Entry 4HV7 (X-ray diffraction, 1.87 A resolution); this record covers chain X.

Chain X:
Protein: Ricin
From: Ricinus communis
Notes: EC 3.2.2.22
UniProtKB: P02879 (RICI_RICCO); residues 1-267 here correspond to UniProt positions 36-302 (UniProt number = residue number + 35)
Chain sequence (267 residues; row label = number of the first residue in the row):
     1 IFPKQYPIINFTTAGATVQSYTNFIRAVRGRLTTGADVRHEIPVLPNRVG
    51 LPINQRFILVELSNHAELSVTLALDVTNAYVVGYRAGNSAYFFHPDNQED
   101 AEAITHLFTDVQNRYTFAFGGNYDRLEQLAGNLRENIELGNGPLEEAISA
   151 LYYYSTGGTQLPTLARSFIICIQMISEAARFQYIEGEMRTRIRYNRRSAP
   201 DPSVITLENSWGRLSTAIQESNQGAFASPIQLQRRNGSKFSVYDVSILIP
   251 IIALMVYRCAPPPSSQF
Disordered / not traced: 1-4
Residues lining bound ligands:
  - 19J (2-[2-[(2-azanyl-4-oxidanylidene-1H-pteridin-7-yl)carbonylamino]ethanoylamino]ethanoic acid): A79, Y80, V81, F93, G121, N122, Y123, I172, S176, E177, R180
  - malonic acid (MLA): N195, R196, R197
From the paper describing this entry:
  - catalytic residues: R180 (citing earlier work)

In short:
Ligands of chain X: compound 19J and malonic acid. The paper reports the catalytic residue R180.
Chain X is Ricin (Ricinus communis); the structure, Structure of ricin A chain bound with
N-(N-(pterin-7-yl)carbonylglycyl)glycine, was determined by X-ray diffraction (same publication as 4HUO, 4HUP
and 4HV3).
